Entry 3NNU (X-ray diffraction, 2.40 A resolution); this record covers chain A.

== Chain A ==
Protein: Mitogen-activated protein kinase 14
Organism: Homo sapiens
Notes: EC 2.7.11.24
Reference sequence: Q16539 (MK14_HUMAN); numbering as in UniProt (aligned over 1-354)
Chain sequence (354 residues; each row starts with the number of its first residue):
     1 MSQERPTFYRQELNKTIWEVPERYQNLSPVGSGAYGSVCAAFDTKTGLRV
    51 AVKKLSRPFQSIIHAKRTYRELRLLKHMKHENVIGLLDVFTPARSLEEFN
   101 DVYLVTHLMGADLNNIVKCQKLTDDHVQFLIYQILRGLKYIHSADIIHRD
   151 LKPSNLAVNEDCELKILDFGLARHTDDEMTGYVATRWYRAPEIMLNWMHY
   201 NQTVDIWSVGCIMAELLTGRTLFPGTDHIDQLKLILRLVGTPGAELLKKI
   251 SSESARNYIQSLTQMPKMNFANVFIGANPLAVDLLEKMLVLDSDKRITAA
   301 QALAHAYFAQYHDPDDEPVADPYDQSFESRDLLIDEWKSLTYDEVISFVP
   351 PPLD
Unresolved in the structure: 1-4, 353-354
Residues lining bound ligands: EDB (2-{3-[(5E)-5-{[(2,3-dichlorophenyl)carbamoyl]imino}-3-thiophen-2-yl-2,5-dihydro-1H-pyrazol-1-yl]phenyl}acetamide): V38, A51, V52, K53, R67, R70, E71, L74, L75, V83, I84, L104, T106, I141, I146, H148, I166, L167, D168, F169, G170
UniProt features mapped onto this chain:
  - motif: T180 to Y182 (TXY)
  - active site: D168 (Proton acceptor)
  - binding site (ATP): V30 to V38, K53
  - modified residue: S2 (N-acetylserine), T16 (Phosphothreonine), K53 (N6-acetyllysine), K152 (N6-acetyllysine), T180 (Phosphothreonine), Y182 (Phosphotyrosine), T263 (Phosphothreonine), Y323 (Phosphotyrosine)
  - natural variant: A51 (A51V: In a gastric adenocarcinoma sample), P322 (P322R: In a lung adenocarcinoma sample)
  - mutagenesis: A34 (A34V: Lowered kinase activity), K53 (K53R: Loss of kinase activity), K54 (K54R: Impairs MAP2K6/MKK6-dependent autophosphorylation), Y69 (Y69H: Lowered kinase activity), D168 (D168A: Loss of kinase activity), T175 (T175A: No effect on either the kinase activity or tyrosine phosphorylation), D176 (D176A: Emulation of the active state. Increase in activity; when associated with S-327 or L-327), D177 (D177A: Loss of kinase activity), T180 (T180E: Loss of kinase activity), Y182 (Y182F: Loss of kinase activity), A320 (A320T: Lowered kinase activity), F327 (F327L: Emulation of the active state. Increase in activity; when associated with A-176; F327S: Emulation of the active state. Increase in activity; when associated with A-176), 1 further mutagenesis entry in UniProt

== In short ==
Bound to chain A: compound EDB. From UniProt: active-site residue D168, 10 ATP-binding residues and 13
mutagenesis sites.
Chain A is Mitogen-activated protein kinase 14 (Homo sapiens); the structure, Crystal structure of P38 alpha
in complex with DP1376, was determined by X-ray diffraction, deposited together with 3NNV, 3NNW and 3NNX.
